5CON - chains A and B; structure by X-ray diffraction, 1.80 A resolution.

== Chain A (and B) ==
Molecule: HIV-1 protease
Source organism: Human immunodeficiency virus 1
Notes: chain B of this document is another copy of the same molecule, construct and numbering; everything in this record applies to it too
UniProtKB: G0X8E3 (G0X8E3_9HIV1); residues 1-99 here = UniProt positions 1-99
Amino-acid sequence (99 residues; each row starts with the number of its first residue):
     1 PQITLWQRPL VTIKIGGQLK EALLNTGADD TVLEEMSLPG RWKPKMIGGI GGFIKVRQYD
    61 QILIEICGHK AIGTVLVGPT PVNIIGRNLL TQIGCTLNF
Differences from the reference sequence: engineered mutation N25 (Asp in G0X8E3)
Small-molecule neighbours: grl-015 (52W; (3R,3aS,4S,7aS)-3-hydroxyhexahydro-4H-furo[2,3-b]pyran-4-yl [(2S,3R)-3-hydroxy-4-{[(4-methoxyphenyl)sulfonyl](2-methylpropyl)amino}-1-phenylbutan-2-yl]carbamate): R8, L23, N25, G27, A28, D29, D30, V32, K45, I47, G48, G49, I50, P81, V82, I84
Reported in the primary citation:
  - binding site for grl-015: N25, G27, D29, D30, G48, I50

== How chain A and chain B interact ==
Residue-residue contacts (93; chain A residue first):
  P1(A) - L97(B)
  P1(A) - N98(B)
  P1(A) - F99(B)  hydrogen bond (backbone-backbone)
  Q2(A) - T96(B)  hydrogen bond
  Q2(A) - L97(B)
  Q2(A) - N98(B)  hydrogen bond
  I3(A) - T96(B)
  I3(A) - L97(B)  hydrogen bond (backbone-backbone)
  I3(A) - F99(B)  hydrophobic
  T4(A) - T96(B)
  L5(A) - T26(B)
  L5(A) - R87(B)
  L5(A) - L90(B)  hydrophobic
  L5(A) - T91(B)
  L5(A) - C95(B)
  L5(A) - L97(B)  hydrophobic
  W6(A) - T91(B)
  Q7(A) - R87(B)
  R8(A) - D29(B)  salt bridge
  R8(A) - R87(B)
  P9(A) - T26(B)
  P9(A) - R87(B)
  P9(A) - L97(B)  hydrophobic
  L23(A) - G27(B)
  L24(A) - T26(B)  hydrogen bond (backbone-side chain)
  L24(A) - L97(B)  hydrophobic
  L24(A) - F99(B)  hydrophobic
  N25(A) - N25(B)
  N25(A) - T26(B)
  N25(A) - G27(B)  hydrogen bond (side chain-backbone)
  T26(A) - L5(B)
  T26(A) - P9(B)
  T26(A) - L24(B)  hydrogen bond (side chain-backbone)
  T26(A) - N25(B)
  T26(A) - T26(B)  hydrogen bond (backbone-side chain)
  G27(A) - L23(B)
  G27(A) - N25(B)  hydrogen bond (backbone-side chain)
  D29(A) - R8(B)  salt bridge
  G49(A) - P81(B)
  I50(A) - I47(B)  hydrophobic
  I50(A) - G49(B)
  I50(A) - I54(B)
  I50(A) - T80(B)
  G51(A) - G51(B)
  G51(A) - G52(B)
  G51(A) - I54(B)
  G52(A) - G51(B)
  F53(A) - G51(B)
  I54(A) - I50(B)
  C67(A) - F99(B)  hydrophobic
  H69(A) - F99(B)
  T80(A) - I50(B)
  P81(A) - G49(B)
  P81(A) - I50(B)
  I84(A) - I50(B)  hydrophobic
  R87(A) - L5(B)  hydrogen bond (side chain-backbone)
  R87(A) - W6(B)
  R87(A) - Q7(B)
  R87(A) - R8(B)
  R87(A) - P9(B)
  L90(A) - L5(B)  hydrophobic
  T91(A) - L5(B)
  T91(A) - W6(B)
  I93(A) - F99(B)
  G94(A) - N98(B)
  G94(A) - F99(B)
  C95(A) - L5(B)
  C95(A) - N98(B)
  C95(A) - F99(B)  hydrophobic
  T96(A) - Q2(B)  hydrogen bond
  T96(A) - I3(B)
  T96(A) - T4(B)
  T96(A) - T96(B)
  T96(A) - L97(B)
  T96(A) - N98(B)  hydrogen bond (backbone-backbone)
  L97(A) - Q2(B)
  L97(A) - I3(B)  hydrogen bond (backbone-backbone)
  L97(A) - P9(B)  hydrophobic
  L97(A) - L24(B)  hydrophobic
  L97(A) - T26(B)
  L97(A) - C95(B)  hydrophobic
  L97(A) - T96(B)
  L97(A) - L97(B)  hydrophobic
  N98(A) - P1(B)
  N98(A) - Q2(B)  hydrogen bond
  N98(A) - G94(B)
  N98(A) - C95(B)
  N98(A) - T96(B)  hydrogen bond (backbone-backbone)
  N98(A) - N98(B)
  F99(A) - P1(B)
  F99(A) - I93(B)
  F99(A) - G94(B)
  F99(A) - C95(B)  hydrophobic
Interface residues without a listed pair, chain A (39 interface residues in all): V32, I47, P79
Interface residues without a listed pair, chain B (38 interface residues in all): V32, G48, F53, H69, P79

== In short ==
39 residues of chain A and 38 residues of chain B are in contact; the contacts include 15 hydrogen bonds and 2
salt bridges. Among the polar pairs are R8(A)-D29(B), Q2(A)-T96(B) and Q2(A)-N98(B). Chain A binds grl-015.
The paper reports a binding site for grl-015 at N25(A), G27(A) and D29(A) among others.
Both chains are HIV-1 protease (Human immunodeficiency virus 1). Entry 5CON (X-ray crystal structure of wild
type HIV-1 protease in complex with GRL-015) was determined by X-ray diffraction, deposited together with
5COK, 5COO and 5COP.
